Entry 9KKY (X-ray diffraction, 2.81 A resolution); this record covers chains C and A of the 3 polymer chains in the assembly.

== Chain C ==
Molecule: 16-nt DNA strand
Sequence (16 nucleotides; numbered 15 to 30; the number before each row is that of its first residue):
    15 AGCGTCCAGGTCTACC
Unresolved in the structure: 15-21, 30
Modified residues: 8OG (8-oxo-2'-deoxy-guanosine-5'-monophosphate) at position 23
Metal / ion sites: Ca2+: DC26 (shared with Cys241(A), Leu243(A), Val246(A) of chain A)

== Chain A ==
Molecule: N-glycosylase/DNA lyase
Organism: Homo sapiens
Notes: EC 3.2.2.-, 4.2.99.18
UniProt: O15527 (OGG1_HUMAN); residue numbers follow UniProt; this construct covers 11-327
Amino-acid sequence (337 residues; row label = number of the first residue in the row; numbers below 1 keep their minus sign (Met-9 is residue -9)):
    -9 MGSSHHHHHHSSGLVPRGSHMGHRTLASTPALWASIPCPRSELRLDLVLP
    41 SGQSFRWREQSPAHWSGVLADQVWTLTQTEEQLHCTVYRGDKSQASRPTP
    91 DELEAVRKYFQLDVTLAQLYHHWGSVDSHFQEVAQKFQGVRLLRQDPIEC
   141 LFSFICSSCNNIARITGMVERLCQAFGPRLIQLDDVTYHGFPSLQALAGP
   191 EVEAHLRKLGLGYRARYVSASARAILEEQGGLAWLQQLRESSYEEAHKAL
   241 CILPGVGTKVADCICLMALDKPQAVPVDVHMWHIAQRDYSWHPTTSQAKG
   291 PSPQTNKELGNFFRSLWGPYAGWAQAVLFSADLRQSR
Unresolved in the structure: -9 to 10, 324-327
Sequence notes: initiating methionine (-9); expression tag (-8 to 10); engineered mutation Cys149 (Asn in O15527)
Metal / ion sites: Ca2+: Cys241, Leu243, Val246 (shared with DC26(C) of chain C)
Curated features (UniProtKB/Swiss-Prot):
  - active site: Lys249 (Schiff-base intermediate with DNA)
  - binding site (DNA): Arg154, Arg204, His270, Gln287
  - binding site (8-oxoguanine): Pro266, Asp268, Gln315, Phe319
  - natural variant: Gly12 (G12E: Found in a kidney cancer sample), Arg46 (R46Q: Found in a clear cell renal cell carcinoma sample), Ala85 (A85S: Found in a lung cancer sample), Arg131 (R131Q: Found in a lung cancer sample), Arg154 (R154H: Found in a gastric cancer sample), Ser232 (S232T: Found in a kidney cancer sample)
  - mutagenesis: Lys249 (K249Q: Loss of activity), Asp268 (D268E/Q: No effect on activity; D268N: Decreases activity about 65-fold)
What the authors report for this chain:
  - mutagenesis - N149C: unchanged catalytic activity
  - binding site for the 16-nt DNA strand: Cys149, Tyr203, Arg204

== How chain C and chain A interact ==
Residue-residue contacts - 27 pairs, chain C then chain A:
  DA22(C) with Cys149(A), base contact; Asn150(A), hydrogen bond to the base; Asn151(A), sugar contact
  8OG_23(C) with Ser147(A), phosphate contact; Cys149(A), sugar contact; Asn150(A), phosphate contact; Lys249(A), salt bridge to the phosphate; Asp268(A), phosphate contact
  DG24(C) with Ser148(A), sugar contact; Cys149(A), hydrogen bond to the sugar; Tyr203(A), base contact; Lys249(A), sugar contact; Val250(A), phosphate contact; Asp268(A), phosphate contact
  DT25(C) with Tyr207(A), base contact; Gly245(A), sugar contact; Val246(A), phosphate contact; Gly247(A), hydrogen bond to the phosphate; Thr248(A), hydrogen bond to the phosphate; Lys249(A), hydrogen bond to the phosphate; Val250(A), hydrogen bond to the phosphate
  DC26(C) with Tyr207(A), sugar contact; Leu243(A), phosphate contact; Pro244(A), phosphate contact; Gly245(A), hydrogen bond to the phosphate; Val246(A), phosphate contact; Gly247(A), phosphate contact
Also at the interface, not in a pair above, chain A (18 interface residues in all): Ile152, Ile155

== Overview ==
5 residues of chain C face 18 of chain A across their interface, with 7 hydrogen bonds and 1 salt bridge.
Among the polar pairs are DA22(C)-Asn150(A), DG24(C)-Cys149(A) and DT25(C)-Gly247(A). The paper reports a
binding site for the 16-nt DNA strand at Cys149(A), Tyr203(A) and Arg204(A); N149C of chain A leaves catalytic
activity unchanged.
Here chain C is a 16-nt DNA strand and chain A is N-glycosylase/DNA lyase (Homo sapiens). Entry 9KKY
(Co-crystal structure of human 8-oxoguanine glycosylase N149C mutant with DNA containing photocaged
8-oxoguanine) was determined by X-ray diffraction together with 9KL8 from the same study.
